6IFN - chains G and H of the 9 polymer chains in the assembly; structure by X-ray diffraction, 2.90 A resolution.

== Chain G ==
Molecule: Type III-A CRISPR-associated RAMP protein Csm3
From: Streptococcus thermophilus ND03
Reference sequence: A0A2U2M035 (A0A2U2M035_STRTR); residue numbers follow UniProt; this construct covers 1-220
Sequence (220 residues; each row starts with the number of its first residue):
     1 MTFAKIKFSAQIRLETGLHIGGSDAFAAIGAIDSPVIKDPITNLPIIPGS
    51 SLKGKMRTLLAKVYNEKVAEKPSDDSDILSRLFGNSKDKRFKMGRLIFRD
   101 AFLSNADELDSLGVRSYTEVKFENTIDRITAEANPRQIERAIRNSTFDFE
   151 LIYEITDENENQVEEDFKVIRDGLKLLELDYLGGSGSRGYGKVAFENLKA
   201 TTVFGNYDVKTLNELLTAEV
What the authors report for this chain:
  - catalytic residues: D33
  - mutagenesis - D33N: abolished catalytic activity on target RNA

== Chain H ==
Molecule: Type III-A CRISPR-associated RAMP protein Csm5
From: Streptococcus thermophilus ND03
Reference sequence: A0A2U2M038 (A0A2U2M038_STRTR); residues 1-357 here = UniProt positions 1-357
Sequence (357 residues; numbered 1 to 357; the number before each row is that of its first residue):
     1 MKNDYRTFKLSLLTLAPIHIGNGEKYTSREFIYENKKFYFPDMGKFYNKM
    51 VEKRLAEKFEAFLIQTRPNARNNRLISFLNDNRIAERSFGGYSISETGLE
   101 SDKNPNSAGAINEVNKFIRDAFGNPYIPGSSLKGAIRTILMNTTPKWNNE
   151 NAVNDFGRFPKENKNLIPWGPKKGKEYDDLFNAIRVSDSKPFDNKSLILV
   201 QKWDYSAKTNKAKPLPLYRESISPLTKIEFEITTTTDEAGRLIEELGKRA
   251 QAFYKDYKAFFLSEFPDDKIQANLQYPIYLGAGSGAWTKTLFKQADGILQ
   301 RRYSRMKTKMVKKGVLKLTKAPLKTVKIPSGNHSLVKNHESFYEMGKANF
   351 MIKEIDK
Not modelled in the structure: 1-2, 70-71, 105-109, 155-157

== Interface between chain G and chain H ==
Contacting residue pairs - 50 pairs, chain G then chain H:
  L59(G) with Y5(H)
  L109(G) with F122(H), hydrophobic
  V114(G) with F122(H), hydrophobic
  E119(G) with A121(H), hydrogen bond (side chain-backbone)
  K121(G) with Y126(H); P128(H); S130(H); D188(H), salt bridge
  I126(G) with K289(H)
  D127(G) with K161(H); E162(H), hydrogen bond (side chain-backbone)
  R128(G) with G134(H), hydrogen bond (side chain-backbone); R137(H); T138(H); M141(H), hydrogen bond; E162(H), hydrogen bond (backbone-side chain); K289(H); T290(H); L291(H), hydrogen bond (backbone-backbone); A295(H)
  I129(G) with N151(H); Q294(H); A295(H); I298(H), hydrophobic
  T130(G) with L299(H); R302(H), hydrogen bond (backbone-side chain)
  A131(G) with L299(H), hydrophobic; R302(H), hydrogen bond (backbone-side chain)
  E132(G) with R302(H)
  R140(G) with Y126(H); D188(H), salt bridge
  I142(G) with A121(H), hydrophobic
  R143(G) with D120(H), salt bridge; F122(H); P191(H)
  N144(G) with F122(H)
  L179(G) with Y5(H)
  D180(G) with Y5(H), hydrogen bond; R185(H), salt bridge
  G186(G) with R185(H)
  S187(G) with K133(H), hydrogen bond; F181(H); N182(H); I184(H); R185(H); V186(H), hydrogen bond (backbone-backbone)
  R188(G) with S130(H); V186(H); D188(H)
  G189(G) with V186(H), hydrogen bond (backbone-backbone)
Interface residues without a listed pair, chain G (26 interface residues in all): T16, L112, E123, Y181
Interface residues without a listed pair, chain H (34 interface residues in all): G129, E150, P160, S187

== Summary ==
Chain G and chain H form an interface of 26 and 34 residues respectively; the contacts include 12 hydrogen
bonds and 4 salt bridges. Among the polar pairs are K121(G)-D188(H), R140(G)-D188(H) and R143(G)-D120(H). From
the paper: the catalytic residue D33(G); D33N of chain G abolishes catalytic activity on target RNA.
Chain G is Type III-A CRISPR-associated RAMP protein Csm3 and chain H is Type III-A CRISPR-associated RAMP
protein Csm5, both from Streptococcus thermophilus ND03; the structure, Crystal structure of Type III-A CRISPR
Csm complex, was determined by X-ray diffraction together with 6IFK, 6IFL, 6IFR, 6IFU, 6IFY, 6IFZ and 6IG0
from the same study.
